Entry 5NKY (X-ray diffraction, 2.10 A resolution); this record covers chains A and B.

# Chain A
Protein: Vitamin D3 receptor A
From: Danio rerio
Reference sequence: Q9PTN2 (VDRA_DANRE); residue numbers follow UniProt; this construct covers 156-453
Chain sequence (302 residues; each row starts with the number of its first residue):
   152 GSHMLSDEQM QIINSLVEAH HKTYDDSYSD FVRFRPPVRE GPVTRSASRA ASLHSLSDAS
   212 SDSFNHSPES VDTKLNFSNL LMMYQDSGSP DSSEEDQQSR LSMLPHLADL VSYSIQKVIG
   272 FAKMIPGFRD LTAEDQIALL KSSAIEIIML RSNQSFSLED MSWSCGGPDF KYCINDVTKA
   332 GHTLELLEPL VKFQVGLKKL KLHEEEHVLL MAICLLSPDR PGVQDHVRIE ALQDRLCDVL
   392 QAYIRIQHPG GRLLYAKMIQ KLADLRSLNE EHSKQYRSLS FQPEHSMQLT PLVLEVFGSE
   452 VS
Not modelled in the structure: 152-154, 191-250, 453
Differences from the reference sequence: expression tag (152-155)
Ligand contacts: 91W ((1R,3S,5Z)-5-[(2E)-2-[(1R,3AS,7AR)-7A-methyl-1-[(1S)-1-[(2R,5S)-5-(2-oxidanylpropan-2-yl)oxolan-2-yl]ethyl]-2,3,3A,5,6,7-hexahydro-1H-inden-4-ylidene]ethylidene]-4-methylidene-cyclohexane-1,3-diol): Y175, Y179, F182, L255, L258, L261, V262, S265, I296, I299, M300, R302, S303, S306, W314, C316, Y323, V328, A331, H333, L337, L341, H423, Y427, L430, L440, F448
Swiss-Prot annotation at these positions:
  - region: K274 to K292 (Interaction with coactivator LXXLL motif)
  - motif: P442 to S450 (9aaTAD)
  - binding site (calcitriol): Y175, S265, R302, S306, H333, H423

# Chain B
Protein: SRC1
Chain sequence (15 residues; row label = number of the first residue in the row):
   686 RHKILHRLLQ EGSPS
Not modelled in the structure: 696-700

# Interface between chain A and chain B
Contacting residue pairs (23):
  I270(A) with L690(B), hydrophobic; L693(B), hydrophobic; L694(B), hydrophobic
  K274(A) with L693(B), hydrogen bond (side chain-backbone); L694(B); Q695(B)
  R280(A) with L694(B); Q695(B)
  Q287(A) with L694(B)
  I288(A) with H687(B); L690(B), hydrophobic; H691(B); L694(B), hydrophobic
  L291(A) with L694(B), hydrophobic
  K292(A) with H687(B), hydrogen bond
  P442(A) with I689(B), hydrophobic
  L443(A) with I689(B), hydrophobic
  E446(A) with H687(B); K688(B); I689(B), hydrogen bond (side chain-backbone); L690(B), hydrogen bond (side chain-backbone)
  E451(A) with H687(B), hydrogen bond (backbone-side chain)
  V452(A) with H687(B)
Also at the interface, not in a pair above, chain A (16 interface residues in all): Q267, F279, A284, V447

# Overview
Chain A and chain B form an interface of 16 and 8 residues respectively; the contacts include 5 hydrogen
bonds. Polar pairs include K274(A)-L693(B), K292(A)-H687(B) and E446(A)-I689(B). Chain A binds compound 91W.
From UniProt: 6 calcitriol-binding residues on chain A.
Here chain A is Vitamin D3 receptor A (Danio rerio) and chain B is SRC1. Entry 5NKY (Structure-activity
relationship study of vitamin D analogs with oxolane group in their side chain) was determined by X-ray
diffraction (same publication as 5NMA and 5NMB).
